Entry 7BZO (electron microscopy, 3.20 A resolution); this record covers chains C and D of the 4 polymer chains in the assembly.

Chain C:
Protein: Capsid protein VP3
Organism: Coxsackievirus A10
UniProtKB: G0YPI2 (G0YPI2_9ENTO); residues 1-240 here correspond to UniProt positions 325-564 (UniProt number = residue number + 324)
Amino-acid sequence (240 residues; row label = number of the first residue in the row):
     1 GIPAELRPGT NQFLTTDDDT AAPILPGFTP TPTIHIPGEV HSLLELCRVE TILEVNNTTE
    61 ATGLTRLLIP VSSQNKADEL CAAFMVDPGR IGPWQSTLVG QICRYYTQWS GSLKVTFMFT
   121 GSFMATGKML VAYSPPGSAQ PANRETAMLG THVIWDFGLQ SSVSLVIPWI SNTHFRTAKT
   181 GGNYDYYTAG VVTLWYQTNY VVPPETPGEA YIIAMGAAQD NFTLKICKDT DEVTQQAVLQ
Unresolved in the structure: 240

Chain D:
Protein: Capsid protein VP4
Organism: Coxsackievirus A10
UniProtKB: G0YPI2 (G0YPI2_9ENTO); residue numbers follow UniProt; this construct covers 1-69
Amino-acid sequence (69 residues; numbered 1 to 69; the number before each row is that of its first residue):
     1 MGAQVSTQKS GSHETGNVAT GGSTINFTNI NYYKDSYAAS ATRQDFTQDP KKFTQPVLDS
    61 IRELSAPLN
Unresolved in the structure: 1-28, 42-45

Interface between chain C and chain D:
Contacting residue pairs - 26 pairs, chain C then chain D:
  Thr20(C) with Ala38(D); Ala39(D); Ser40(D)
  Ala21(C) with Tyr33(D); Ala38(D)
  Ala22(C) with Tyr33(D)
  Pro23(C) with Tyr33(D); Tyr37(D); Ala38(D)
  Ile24(C) with Tyr37(D)
  Leu25(C) with Asp35(D); Tyr37(D), hydrogen bond (backbone-side chain)
  Pro26(C) with Asp35(D)
  Gly27(C) with Asp35(D), hydrogen bond (backbone-side chain)
  Phe28(C) with Asp35(D), hydrogen bond (backbone-side chain)
  Glu39(C) with Lys52(D)
  His41(C) with Thr47(D)
  Ser42(C) with Gln48(D)
  Leu44(C) with Gln48(D)
  Glu45(C) with Gln48(D); Asp49(D), hydrogen bond (side chain-backbone); Phe53(D)
  Arg48(C) with Thr54(D)
  Gln160(C) with Ala66(D); Pro67(D); Leu68(D)
Interface residues without a listed pair, chain C (18 interface residues in all): Gly38, Val49
Interface residues without a listed pair, chain D (16 interface residues in all): Pro50

In short:
18 residues of chain C face 16 of chain D across their interface, with 4 hydrogen bonds. Among the polar pairs
are Leu25(C)-Tyr37(D), Gly27(C)-Asp35(D) and Phe28(C)-Asp35(D).
Here chain C is Capsid protein VP3 and chain D is Capsid protein VP4, both from Coxsackievirus A10. Entry 7BZO
(Cryo-EM structure of mature Coxsackievirus A10 at pH 5.5) was determined by electron microscopy, deposited
together with 7BZN, 7BZT, 7BZU, 7C4T, 7C4W, 7C4Y and 7C4Z.
